PDB entry 3B8T | X-ray diffraction, 3.00 A resolution | chains A and B

# Chain A (and B)
Name: Alanine racemase
Source organism: Escherichia coli
Notes: EC 5.1.1.1; chain B of this document is another copy of the same molecule, construct and numbering; everything in this record applies to it too
UniProt: P0A6B4 (ALR1_ECOLI); residue numbers follow UniProt; this construct covers 1-359
Chain sequence (379 residues; numbered -19 to 359; the number before each row is that of its first residue; numbers below 1 keep their minus sign (Met-19 is residue -19)):
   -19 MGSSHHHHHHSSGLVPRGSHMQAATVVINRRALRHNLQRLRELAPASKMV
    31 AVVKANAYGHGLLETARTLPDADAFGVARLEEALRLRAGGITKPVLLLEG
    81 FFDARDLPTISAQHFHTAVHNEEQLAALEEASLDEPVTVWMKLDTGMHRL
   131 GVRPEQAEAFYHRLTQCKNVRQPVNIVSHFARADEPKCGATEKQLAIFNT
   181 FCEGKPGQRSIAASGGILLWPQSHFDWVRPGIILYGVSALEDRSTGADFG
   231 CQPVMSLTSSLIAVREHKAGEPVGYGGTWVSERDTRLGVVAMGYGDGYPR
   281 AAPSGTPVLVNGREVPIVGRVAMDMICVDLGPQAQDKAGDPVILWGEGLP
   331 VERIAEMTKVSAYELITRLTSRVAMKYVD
Not modelled in the structure: -19 to 0
Covalently attached groups: pyridoxal phosphate (PLP) linked to Lys34
Modified positions: Lys122 (lysine nz-carboxylic acid; KCX)
Sequence notes: expression tag (-19 to 0); engineered mutation Ala219 (Pro in P0A6B4)
Residues lining bound ligands: pyridoxal phosphate (PLP): Val32, Tyr38, Leu78, Lys122, Arg129, His159, Ala193, Ser194, Arg209, Pro210, Gly211, Ile212, Tyr343
Swiss-Prot annotation at these positions:
  - active site (Proton acceptor): Lys34, Tyr255
  - binding site (substrate): Arg129, Met303
  - modified residue: Lys34 (N6-(pyridoxal phosphate)lysine), Lys122 (N6-carboxylysine)
  - mutagenesis: Asp164 (D164A: Slightly reduces affinity for D-Ala and L-Ala; D164K: Reduces catalytic activity. Slightly reduces affinity for D-Ala and L-Ala), Glu165 (E165A: Slightly reduces affinity for D-Ala and L-Ala; E165K: Reduces catalytic activity. Slightly reduces affinity for D-Ala and L-Ala), Glu221 (E221A/K/P: Slightly increases catalytic activity. Slightly increases affinity for D-Ala and L-Ala)
What the authors report for this chain:
  - mutagenesis - P219A: unchanged catalytic activity
  - catalytic residues: Lys34, Tyr255 (citing earlier work)
  - mutagenesis - D164A, D164K, E165A, E165K (20% 30%): decreased catalytic activity
  - mutagenesis - E221A, E221K, E221P: increased catalytic activity

# Chain A / chain B interface
Contacting residue pairs (139):
  Met1(A) with Phe82(B), hydrophobic; Asp83(B)
  Ala3(A) with Glu61(B)
  Ala4(A) with Arg59(B)
  Lys34(A) with Met303(B); Asp304(B), salt bridge
  Ala35(A) with Gly275(B); Met303(B), hydrophobic; Arg352(B)
  Tyr38(A) with Met303(B), hydrophobic
  Ala58(A) with Asp304(B); Arg352(B)
  Arg59(A) with Ala4(B); Ala271(B); Asp276(B), salt bridge; Asp304(B), hydrogen bond (side chain-backbone); Arg352(B)
  Glu61(A) with Ala3(B)
  Glu62(A) with Arg352(B), salt bridge
  Glu79(A) with Ile242(B); Asp304(B); Met305(B)
  Phe82(A) with Ile242(B), hydrophobic
  His100(A) with Ile242(B); Ala243(B)
  Asn101(A) with Ile242(B)
  Glu103(A) with Ala318(B)
  Lys122(A) with Met305(B)
  Asp124(A) with Arg245(B), salt bridge
  Met127(A) with Val253(B); Gly254(B), hydrogen bond (backbone-backbone); Tyr255(B)
  His128(A) with Arg245(B); His247(B); Glu251(B), salt bridge; Pro252(B); Val253(B); Leu267(B)
  Arg129(A) with Arg245(B); Tyr255(B), hydrogen bond; Val269(B); Ala302(B); Met305(B); Cys307(B)
  Leu130(A) with Ala243(B), hydrophobic; Arg245(B); Met305(B), hydrophobic
  Gly131(A) with Arg245(B), hydrogen bond (backbone-side chain)
  Arg133(A) with Arg245(B); Glu246(B); Lys248(B); Glu251(B), salt bridge
  His159(A) with Tyr255(B), hydrogen bond
  Phe160(A) with Tyr255(B)
  Ala161(A) with Gly254(B); Tyr255(B); Gly256(B), hydrogen bond (backbone-backbone)
  Arg162(A) with Gly256(B); Gly257(B)
  Glu165(A) with Gly256(B)
  Ile242(A) with Glu79(B); Phe82(B), hydrophobic; His100(B); Asn101(B)
  Ala243(A) with His100(B); Leu130(B), hydrophobic
  Arg245(A) with Asp124(B), salt bridge; His128(B); Arg129(B); Leu130(B); Gly131(B), hydrogen bond (side chain-backbone); Arg133(B)
  Glu246(A) with Arg133(B)
  His247(A) with His128(B)
  Lys248(A) with Arg133(B)
  Glu251(A) with His128(B), salt bridge; Arg133(B), salt bridge
  Pro252(A) with His128(B)
  Val253(A) with Met127(B); His128(B)
  Gly254(A) with Met127(B), hydrogen bond (backbone-backbone); Ala161(B)
  Tyr255(A) with Met127(B); Arg129(B), hydrogen bond; His159(B), hydrogen bond; Phe160(B); Ala161(B)
  Gly256(A) with Ala161(B), hydrogen bond (backbone-backbone); Arg162(B); Glu165(B)
  Gly257(A) with Arg162(B)
  Leu267(A) with His128(B)
  Val269(A) with Arg129(B)
  Ala271(A) with Arg59(B)
  Tyr274(A) with Tyr343(B); Glu344(B); Arg348(B)
  Gly275(A) with Ala35(B); Thr347(B)
  Asp276(A) with Arg59(B), salt bridge
  Gly277(A) with Arg348(B), hydrogen bond (backbone-side chain)
  Pro279(A) with Arg348(B)
  Arg280(A) with Ser341(B); Glu344(B), hydrogen bond (backbone-side chain)
  Ala302(A) with Arg129(B)
  Met303(A) with Lys34(B); Ala35(B), hydrophobic; Tyr38(B), hydrophobic; Thr347(B)
  Asp304(A) with Lys34(B), salt bridge; Ala58(B); Arg59(B); Glu79(B)
  Met305(A) with Glu79(B); Lys122(B); Arg129(B); Leu130(B), hydrophobic
  Cys307(A) with Arg129(B)
  Ala318(A) with Glu103(B)
  Ser341(A) with Arg280(B)
  Tyr343(A) with Tyr274(B)
  Glu344(A) with Tyr274(B); Arg280(B), hydrogen bond (side chain-backbone)
  Thr347(A) with Gly275(B); Met303(B); Thr350(B)
  Arg348(A) with Tyr274(B); Gly277(B), hydrogen bond (side chain-backbone); Pro279(B); Arg348(B); Thr350(B)
  Leu349(A) with Thr350(B)
  Thr350(A) with Thr347(B); Arg348(B); Leu349(B)
  Arg352(A) with Ala35(B); Ala58(B); Arg59(B); Glu62(B), salt bridge
Also at the interface, not in a pair above, chain A (70 interface residues in all): Asp83, Gly126, Glu221, Met272, Tyr278, Ser351
Also at the interface, not in a pair above, chain B (71 interface residues in all): Gln2, Gly126, Glu221, Met272, Tyr278, Lys317, Ser351

# In short
70 residues of chain A and 71 residues of chain B are in contact; the contacts include 15 hydrogen bonds and
12 salt bridges. Among the polar pairs are Lys34(A)-Asp304(B), Arg59(A)-Asp276(B) and Glu62(A)-Arg352(B). The
paper reports catalytic residues Lys34(A) and Tyr255(A); D164A, D164K and E165A of chain A, among others,
reduce catalytic activity; 8 substitutions were tested in all.
Chain A and chain B are both Alanine racemase (Escherichia coli); the structure, Crystal structure of
Escherichia coli alaine racemase mutant P219A, was determined by X-ray diffraction (same publication as 2RJG,
2RJH, 3B8U, 3B8V and 3B8W).
